PDB entry 7A23 | electron microscopy, 3.70 A resolution | chains J and N of the 45 polymer chains in the assembly

Chain J:
Protein: Nad3m
From: Brassica oleracea
Chain sequence (119 residues; each row starts with the number of its first residue):
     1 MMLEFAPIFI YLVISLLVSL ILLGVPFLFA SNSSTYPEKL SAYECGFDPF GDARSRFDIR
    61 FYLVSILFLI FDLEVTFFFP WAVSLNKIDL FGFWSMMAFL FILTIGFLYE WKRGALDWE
Disordered / not traced: 1, 35-54, 118-119

Chain N:
Protein: Nad6m
From: Brassica oleracea
Chain sequence (205 residues; numbered 1 to 205; the number before each row is that of its first residue):
     1 MILSVLSSLA LVSGLMVVRA KNPVHSVLFF ILVFCDTSGL LLLLGLDFFA MIFLVVYIGA
    61 IAVLFLFVVM MFHIQIAEIH EEVLRYLPVS GIIGLIFWWE MFFILDNESI PLLPTQRNTT
   121 SLRYTVYAGK VRSWTNLETL GNLLYTYYFV WFLVPSLILL VAMIGAIVLT MHRTTKVKRQ
   181 DVFRRNAIDF RRTIMRRTTD PLTIY
Disordered / not traced: 1, 76-120, 196-205

How chain J and chain N interact:
Residue-residue contacts - 74 pairs, chain J then chain N:
  Met2(J) - Leu42(N)
  Phe5(J) - Leu42(N)  hydrophobic
  Phe5(J) - Met51(N)  hydrophobic
  Phe9(J) - Leu42(N)  hydrophobic
  Phe57(J) - Phe72(N)  hydrophobic
  Phe57(J) - His172(N)
  Ile59(J) - Thr170(N)
  Phe61(J) - Phe67(N)
  Tyr62(J) - Phe67(N)  hydrogen bond (side chain-backbone)
  Tyr62(J) - Val68(N)  hydrogen bond (side chain-backbone)
  Leu63(J) - Ala166(N)
  Leu63(J) - Ile167(N)  hydrophobic
  Leu63(J) - Thr170(N)
  Leu63(J) - Met171(N)  hydrophobic
  Ser65(J) - Leu64(N)
  Ile66(J) - Leu64(N)  hydrophobic
  Ile66(J) - Ala166(N)  hydrophobic
  Phe68(J) - Gly59(N)
  Phe68(J) - Ala60(N)  hydrophobic
  Leu69(J) - Ala60(N)  hydrophobic
  Leu69(J) - Leu64(N)  hydrophobic
  Ile70(J) - Leu159(N)
  Ile70(J) - Ala162(N)  hydrophobic
  Ile70(J) - Met163(N)  hydrophobic
  Asp72(J) - Val55(N)
  Leu73(J) - Val56(N)  hydrophobic
  Leu73(J) - Leu159(N)  hydrophobic
  Glu74(J) - Leu159(N)
  Glu74(J) - Met163(N)
  Thr76(J) - Phe48(N)
  Thr76(J) - Ile52(N)
  Thr76(J) - Val56(N)
  Phe77(J) - Leu144(N)  hydrophobic
  Phe77(J) - Tyr145(N)  hydrogen bond (backbone-side chain)
  Phe77(J) - Phe152(N)  hydrophobic
  Phe77(J) - Pro155(N)  hydrophobic
  Phe79(J) - Leu137(N)  hydrophobic
  Pro80(J) - Leu137(N)
  Pro80(J) - Gly141(N)
  Pro80(J) - Tyr145(N)
  Trp81(J) - Tyr145(N)  hydrogen bond (backbone-side chain)
  Val83(J) - Leu137(N)  hydrophobic
  Val83(J) - Glu138(N)
  Ser84(J) - Glu138(N)
  Ser84(J) - Gly141(N)
  Ser84(J) - Asn142(N)
  Lys87(J) - Glu138(N)
  Ile88(J) - Gly141(N)
  Ile88(J) - Tyr145(N)  hydrophobic
  Ile88(J) - Thr146(N)
  Phe91(J) - Thr146(N)
  Phe91(J) - Phe149(N)  hydrophobic
  Gly92(J) - Tyr145(N)
  Ser95(J) - Tyr145(N)  hydrogen bond (side chain-backbone)
  Ser95(J) - Phe152(N)
  Ser95(J) - Leu153(N)
  Met96(J) - Phe152(N)  hydrophobic
  Phe99(J) - Phe152(N)  hydrophobic
  Phe99(J) - Ser156(N)
  Ile102(J) - Ser156(N)
  Ile102(J) - Leu157(N)  hydrophobic
  Ile102(J) - Leu160(N)  hydrophobic
  Gly106(J) - Leu160(N)
  Gly106(J) - Met163(N)
  Tyr109(J) - Ile164(N)  hydrophobic
  Tyr109(J) - Ile167(N)
  Glu110(J) - Met163(N)
  Glu110(J) - Ile167(N)
  Arg113(J) - Ile167(N)
  Arg113(J) - Met171(N)
  Arg113(J) - Thr175(N)
  Arg113(J) - Lys176(N)
  Arg113(J) - Val177(N)
  Ala115(J) - Ile167(N)  hydrophobic
Also at the interface, not in a pair above, chain J (41 interface residues in all): Phe78, Ala98, Leu103, Phe107, Gly114
Also at the interface, not in a pair above, chain N (45 interface residues in all): Gly45, Asp47, Ile61, Met71, Trp134, Leu140, Val168

Overview:
41 residues of chain J and 45 residues of chain N are in contact; the contacts include 5 hydrogen bonds. Among
the polar pairs are Tyr62(J)-Phe67(N), Tyr62(J)-Val68(N) and Phe77(J)-Tyr145(N).
Here chain J is Nad3m and chain N is Nad6m, both from Brassica oleracea. Entry 7A23 (Plant mitochondrial
respiratory complex I) was determined by electron microscopy, deposited together with 7A24.
